Entry 2ADB (solution NMR); this record covers chains B and A.

== Chain B ==
Molecule: 6-nt RNA strand
Sequence (6 nucleotides; numbered 299 to 304; the number before each row is that of its first residue):
   299 CUCUCU

== Chain A ==
Protein: Polypyrimidine tract-binding protein 1
Organism: Homo sapiens
Notes: fragment: rbd2
UniProt: P26599 (PTBP1_HUMAN); numbering as in UniProt (aligned over 172-298)
Sequence (148 residues; each row starts with the number of its first residue):
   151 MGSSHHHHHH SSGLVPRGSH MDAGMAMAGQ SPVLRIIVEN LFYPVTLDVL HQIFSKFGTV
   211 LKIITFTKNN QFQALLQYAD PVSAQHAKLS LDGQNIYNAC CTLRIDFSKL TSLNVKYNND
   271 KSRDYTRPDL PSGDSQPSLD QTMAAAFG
Not modelled in the structure: 151-171
Construct notes: expression tag (151-171)
Swiss-Prot annotation at these positions:
  - cross-link: Lys218 (Glycyl lysine isopeptide (Lys-Gly) (interchain with G-Cter in SUMO2))

== Chain B / chain A interface ==
Pairs across the interface (26):
  U300(B) with Arg185(A), sugar contact; Ile187(A), base contact; Gln221(A), base contact
  C301(B) with Arg185(A), base contact; Phe216(A), phosphate contact; Lys218(A), phosphate contact; Gln223(A), sugar contact; Leu225(A), base contact; Phe257(A), base contact; Ser258(A), base contact; Lys259(A), base contact; Leu260(A), base contact
  U302(B) with Ile214(A), base contact; Phe216(A), sugar contact; Lys218(A), phosphate contact; Leu225(A), base contact; Leu260(A), base contact; Leu263(A), base contact; Asn264(A), base contact; Lys271(A), sugar contact
  C303(B) with Lys266(A), sugar contact
  U304(B) with Lys266(A), phosphate contact; Tyr267(A), base contact; Asn269(A), base contact; Asp270(A), sugar contact; Lys271(A), phosphate contact
Interface residues without a listed pair, chain A (21 interface residues in all): Arg254, Ser282

== In short ==
5 residues of chain B face 21 of chain A across their interface.
Chain B is a 6-nt RNA strand and chain A is Polypyrimidine tract-binding protein 1 (Homo sapiens); the
structure, Solution structure of Polypyrimidine Tract Binding protein RBD2 complexed with CUCUCU RNA, was
determined by solution NMR, deposited together with 2AD9 and 2ADC.
